Entry 6KKH (X-ray diffraction, 2.64 A resolution); this record covers chains D and E of the 6 polymer chains in the assembly.

[Chain D (and E)]
Protein: HpcH/HpaI aldolase
Organism: Roseiflexus castenholzii (strain DSM 13941 / HLO8)
Notes: chain E of this document is another copy of the same molecule, construct and numbering; everything in this record applies to it too
UniProt: A7NHT0 (A7NHT0_ROSCS); residue numbers follow UniProt; this construct covers 1-347
Amino-acid sequence (347 residues; row label = number of the first residue in the row):
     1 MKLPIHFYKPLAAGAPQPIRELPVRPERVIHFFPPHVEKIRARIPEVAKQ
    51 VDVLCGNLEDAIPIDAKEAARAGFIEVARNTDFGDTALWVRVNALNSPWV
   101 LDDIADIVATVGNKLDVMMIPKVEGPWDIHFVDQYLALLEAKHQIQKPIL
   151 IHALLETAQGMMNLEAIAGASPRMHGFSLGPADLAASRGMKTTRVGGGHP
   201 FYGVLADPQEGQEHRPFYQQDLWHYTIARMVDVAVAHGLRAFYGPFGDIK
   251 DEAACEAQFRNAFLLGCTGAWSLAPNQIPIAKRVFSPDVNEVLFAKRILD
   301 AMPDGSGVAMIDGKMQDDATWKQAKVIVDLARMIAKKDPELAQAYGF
Disordered / not traced: 288-291, 294-308 (chain E: fully traced)

[Chain D / chain E interface]
Pairs across the interface (36):
  Met-1(D) / Met-1(E)  hydrophobic
  Met-1(D) / Trp-127(E)  hydrophobic
  Lys-2(D) / Trp-127(E)
  His-6(D) / Gln-159(E)
  Leu-11(D) / Leu-95(E)
  Leu-11(D) / Asn-96(E)
  Ala-12(D) / Asn-96(E)
  Ala-13(D) / Asn-96(E)  hydrogen bond (backbone-backbone)
  Leu-95(D) / Leu-11(E)
  Leu-95(D) / Gln-134(E)  hydrogen bond (backbone-side chain)
  Leu-95(D) / Leu-138(E)
  Asn-96(D) / Leu-11(E)
  Asn-96(D) / Ala-12(E)
  Asn-96(D) / Ala-13(E)  hydrogen bond (backbone-backbone)
  Ser-97(D) / Leu-138(E)
  Val-100(D) / Leu-138(E)  hydrophobic
  Leu-101(D) / Tyr-135(E)  hydrophobic
  Leu-101(D) / Leu-138(E)  hydrophobic
  Trp-127(D) / Lys-2(E)
  Trp-127(D) / His-130(E)
  His-130(D) / Trp-127(E)
  His-130(D) / His-130(E)  hydrogen bond
  Phe-131(D) / Phe-131(E)
  Phe-131(D) / Gln-134(E)
  Phe-131(D) / Tyr-135(E)
  Gln-134(D) / Leu-95(E)  hydrogen bond (side chain-backbone)
  Gln-134(D) / Phe-131(E)
  Tyr-135(D) / Leu-101(E)  hydrophobic
  Tyr-135(D) / Phe-131(E)
  Leu-138(D) / Leu-95(E)
  Leu-138(D) / Ser-97(E)
  Leu-138(D) / Val-100(E)  hydrophobic
  Leu-138(D) / Leu-101(E)  hydrophobic
  Leu-138(D) / Phe-131(E)  hydrophobic
  Gln-159(D) / His-6(E)
  Met-162(D) / Leu-3(E)  hydrophobic
Also at the interface, not in a pair above, chain D (23 interface residues in all): Leu-3, Pro-126, Asp-128, Leu-139
Also at the interface, not in a pair above, chain E (21 interface residues in all): Leu-139, Met-162

[In short]
The interface between chain D and chain E involves 23 residues on one side and 21 on the other, with 5
hydrogen bonds. Among the polar pairs are Leu-95(D)/Gln-134(E), His-130(D)/His-130(E) and Ala-13(D)/Asn-96(E).
Both chains are HpcH/HpaI aldolase (Roseiflexus castenholzii (strain DSM 13941 / HLO8)). Entry 6KKH (Crystal
structure of the oxalate bound malyl-CoA lyase from Roseiflexus castenholzii) was determined by X-ray
diffraction (same publication as 6KIN).
